PDB entry 6XCM | electron microscopy, 3.42 A resolution | chains B and S of the 7 polymer chains in the assembly

Chain B:
Name: Spike glycoprotein
Source organism: Severe acute respiratory syndrome coronavirus 2
UniProt: P0DTC2 (SPIKE_SARS2); residue numbers follow UniProt; this construct covers 1-1213
Sequence (1259 residues; each row starts with the number of its first residue):
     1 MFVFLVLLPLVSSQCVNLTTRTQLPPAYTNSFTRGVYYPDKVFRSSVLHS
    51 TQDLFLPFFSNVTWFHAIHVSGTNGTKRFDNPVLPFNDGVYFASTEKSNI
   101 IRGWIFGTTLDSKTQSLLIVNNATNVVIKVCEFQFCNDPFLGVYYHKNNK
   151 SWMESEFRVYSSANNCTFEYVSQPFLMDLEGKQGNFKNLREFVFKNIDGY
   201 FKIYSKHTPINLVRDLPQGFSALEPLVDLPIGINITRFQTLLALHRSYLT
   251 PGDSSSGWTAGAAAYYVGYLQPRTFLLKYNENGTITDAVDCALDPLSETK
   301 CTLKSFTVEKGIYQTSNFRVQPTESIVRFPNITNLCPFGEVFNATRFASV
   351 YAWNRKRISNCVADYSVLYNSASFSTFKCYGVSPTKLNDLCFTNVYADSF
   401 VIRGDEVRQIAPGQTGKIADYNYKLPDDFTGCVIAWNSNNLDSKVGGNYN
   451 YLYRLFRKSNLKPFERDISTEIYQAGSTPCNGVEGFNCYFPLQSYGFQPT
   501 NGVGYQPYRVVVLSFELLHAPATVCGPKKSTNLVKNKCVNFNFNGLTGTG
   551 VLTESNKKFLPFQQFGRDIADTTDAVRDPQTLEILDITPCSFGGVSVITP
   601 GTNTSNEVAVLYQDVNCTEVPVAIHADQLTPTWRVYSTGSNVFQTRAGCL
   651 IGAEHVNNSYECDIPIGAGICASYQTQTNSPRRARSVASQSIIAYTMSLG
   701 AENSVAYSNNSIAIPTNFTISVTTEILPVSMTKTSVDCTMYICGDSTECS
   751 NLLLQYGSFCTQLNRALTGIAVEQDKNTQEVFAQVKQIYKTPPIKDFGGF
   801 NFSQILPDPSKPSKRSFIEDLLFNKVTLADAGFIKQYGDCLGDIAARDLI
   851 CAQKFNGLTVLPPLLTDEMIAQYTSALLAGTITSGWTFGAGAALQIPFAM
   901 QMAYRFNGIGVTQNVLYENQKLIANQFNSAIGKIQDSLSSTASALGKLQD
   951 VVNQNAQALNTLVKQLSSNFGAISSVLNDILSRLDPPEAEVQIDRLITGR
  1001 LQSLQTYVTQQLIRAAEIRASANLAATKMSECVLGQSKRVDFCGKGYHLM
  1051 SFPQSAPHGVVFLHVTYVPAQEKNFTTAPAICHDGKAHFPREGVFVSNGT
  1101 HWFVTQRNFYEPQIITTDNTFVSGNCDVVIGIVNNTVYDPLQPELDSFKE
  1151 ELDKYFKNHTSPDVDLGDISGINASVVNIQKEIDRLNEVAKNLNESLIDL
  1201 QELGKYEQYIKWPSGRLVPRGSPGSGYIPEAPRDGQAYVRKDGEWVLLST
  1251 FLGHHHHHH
Disordered / not traced: 1-26, 67-80, 141-163, 173-185, 197-199, 212-214, 243-262, 519, 621-640, 677-688, 812, 828-853, 1148-1259
Sequence notes: conflict Glu-607 (Gln in P0DTC2), Pro-986 (Lys in P0DTC2), Pro-987 (Val in P0DTC2); expression tag (1214-1259)
Cystine bridges: Cys-131/Cys-166, Cys-291/Cys-301, Cys-336/Cys-361, Cys-379/Cys-432, Cys-391/Cys-525, Cys-480/Cys-488, Cys-538/Cys-590, Cys-617/Cys-649, Cys-662/Cys-671, Cys-738/Cys-760, Cys-743/Cys-749, Cys-1032/Cys-1043, Cys-1082/Cys-1126
Glycans and other covalent adducts: N-acetylglucosamine (NAG) linked to Asn-61, Asn-122, Asn-234, Asn-282, Asn-331, Asn-343, Asn-603, Asn-616, Asn-657, Asn-709, Asn-717, Asn-801, Asn-1074, Asn-1098; glycan linked to Asn-1134
Curated features (UniProtKB/Swiss-Prot):
  - region: Asn-280 to Cys-301 (Putative superantigen), Arg-403 to Asp-405 (Integrin-binding motif), Asn-448 to Phe-456 (Immunodominant HLA epitope recognized by the CD8+), Pro-681 to Ala-684 (Putative superantigen), Ser-816 to Tyr-837 (Fusion peptide 1), Lys-835 to Phe-855 (Fusion peptide 2), Asp-1163 to Glu-1202 (Heptad repeat 2)
  - site (Cleavage): Arg-685, Ser-686, Arg-815, Ser-816
  - glycosylation: Asn-17 (N-linked (GlcNAc...) (complex) asparagine), Asn-61 (N-linked (GlcNAc...) (hybrid) asparagine), Asn-74 (N-linked (GlcNAc...) (complex) asparagine), Asn-122 (N-linked (GlcNAc...) (hybrid) asparagine), Asn-149 (N-linked (GlcNAc...) (complex) asparagine), Asn-165 (N-linked (GlcNAc...) (complex) asparagine), Asn-234 (N-linked (GlcNAc...) (high mannose) asparagine), Asn-282 (N-linked (GlcNAc...) (complex) asparagine), Thr-323 (O-linked (GalNAc) threonine), Ser-325 (O-linked (HexNAc...) serine), Asn-331 (N-linked (GlcNAc...) (complex) asparagine), Asn-343 (N-linked (GlcNAc...) (complex) asparagine), Asn-603 (N-linked (GlcNAc...) (hybrid) asparagine), Asn-616 (N-linked (GlcNAc...) (complex) asparagine), Asn-657 (N-linked (GlcNAc...) (complex) asparagine), Thr-676 (O-linked (GlcNAc...) threonine), Thr-678 (O-linked (GlcNAc...) threonine), Asn-709 (N-linked (GlcNAc...) (high mannose) asparagine), Asn-717 (N-linked (GlcNAc...) (hybrid) asparagine), Asn-801 (N-linked (GlcNAc...) (hybrid) asparagine) and 6 more in UniProt
  - natural variant: Leu-5 (L5F: In strain: Iota/B.1.526), Ser-13 (S13I: In strain: Epsilon/B.1.427/B.1.429), Leu-18 (L18F: In strain: Beta/B.1.351, Gamma/P.1 and 1 more), Thr-19 (T19I: In strain: Omicron/BQ.1.1, Omicron/XBB.1.5 and 1 more; T19R: In strain: Delta/B.1.617.2, Omicron/BA.2 and 4 more), Thr-20 (T20N: In strain: Gamma/P.1), Leu-24 to Ala-27 (sequence variant, change not given here; In strain: Omicron/BA.2, Omicron/BA.2.12.1 and 6 more), Pro-26 (P26S: In strain: Gamma/P.1), Gln-52 (Q52H: In strain: Omicron/EG.5.1), Ala-67 (A67V: In strain: Eta/B.1.525, Omicron/BA.1), His-69 to Val-70 (deletion: In strain: Alpha/B.1.1.7, Eta/B.1.525 and 5 more), Gly-75 (G75V: In strain: Lambda/C.37), Thr-76 (T76I: In strain: Lambda/C.37), 82 further natural variant entries in UniProt
  - mutagenesis: His-69 to Val-70 (Increased incorporation of cleaved spike into virions), Asn-121 (N121Q: Partial loss of biliverdin affinity), Arg-190 (R190K: Partial loss of biliverdin affinity), Asn-234 (N234Q: Increased resistance to neutralizing antibodies), Asn-331 (N331Q: Reduced viral infectivity), Asn-343 (N343Q: Reduced viral infectivity), Leu-452 (L452R: Increased resistance to neutralizing antibodies. Decreases HLA binding to NF9 epitope. Increased binding affinity to human ACE2), Tyr-453 (Y453F: Decreased HLA binding to NF9 epitope. Increased binding affinity to human ACE2), Ala-475 (A475V: Increased resistance to neutralizing antibodies), Val-483 (V483A: Increased resistance to neutralizing antibodies), Glu-484 (E484D: Increased replication in human TMEM106B overexpressing cells), Phe-490 (F490L: Increased resistance to neutralizing antibodies and human covalescent sera neutralization), 14 further mutagenesis entries in UniProt
From the paper describing this entry:
  - self-association interface (contacts with another copy of this molecule): Asp-614

Chain S:
Name: C105 Fab Light Chain
Source organism: Homo sapiens
Notes: antibody fragment or engineered binder
Sequence (217 residues; numbered 1 to 217 plus 6 insertion-coded residues; 6 numbers in that range are skipped by the numbering (no residue carries them; nothing is unmodelled there); the number before each row is that of its first residue; a row labelled like 27A-27C holds insertion residues (27A, then the next letters in order)):
     1 QSALTQPPS
    11 ASGSPGQSVTISCTGTS
27A-27C SDV
    28 GGYKYVSWYQQHPGKAPKLMIYEVSKRPSGVPDRFSGSKSGNTASLTVSG
    78 LQAEDEADYYCSSYEGSN
95A-95B NF
    96 VVFGGGTKLTV
  111A L
   112 GQPKAAPSVTLFPPSSEELQANKATLVCLISDFYPGAVTVAWKADSSPVK
   162 AGVETTTPSKQSNNKYAASSYLSLTPEQWKSHRSYSCQVTHEGSTVEKTV
   212 APTECS
Disordered / not traced: 1, 113-217
Cystine bridges: Cys-23/Cys-88

How chain B and chain S interact:
Pairs across the interface (15):
  Arg-403(B) / Tyr-30(S)
  Arg-403(B) / Tyr-91(S)  hydrogen bond
  Arg-403(B) / Gly-93(S)
  Asp-405(B) / Tyr-30(S)  hydrogen bond
  Asp-405(B) / Gly-93(S)
  Gln-498(B) / Lys-31(S)
  Asn-501(B) / Gly-29(S)
  Asn-501(B) / Tyr-30(S)
  Asn-501(B) / Lys-31(S)
  Gly-502(B) / Gly-29(S)  hydrogen bond (backbone-backbone)
  Gly-504(B) / Tyr-30(S)
  Tyr-505(B) / Tyr-30(S)
  Tyr-505(B) / Lys-31(S)
  Tyr-505(B) / Tyr-32(S)  hydrophobic
  Tyr-505(B) / Tyr-91(S)
Interface residues without a listed pair, chain B (10 interface residues in all): Ser-494, Tyr-495, Thr-500
Interface residues without a listed pair, chain S (7 interface residues in all): Gly-28

In short:
10 residues of chain B face 7 of chain S across their interface; the contacts include 3 hydrogen bonds. Polar
contacts include Arg-403(B)/Tyr-91(S), Asp-405(B)/Tyr-30(S) and Gly-502(B)/Gly-29(S). From UniProt: 27
mutagenesis sites on chain B. The paper reports a self-association interface involving Asp-614(B).
Here chain B is Spike glycoprotein (Severe acute respiratory syndrome coronavirus 2) and chain S is C105 Fab
Light Chain (Homo sapiens). Entry 6XCM (Structure of the SARS-CoV-2 spike glycoprotein in complex with the
C105 neutralizing antibody Fab fragment (state ...) was determined by electron microscopy, deposited together
with 6XCA and 6XCN.
